Entry 1J4P (solution NMR); this record covers chains A and B.

Chain A:
Protein: Protein kinase SPK1
Organism: Saccharomyces cerevisiae
Notes: EC 2.7.1.-; fragment: n-terminal fha domain (fha1)
UniProtKB: P22216 (RAD53_YEAST); residue numbers follow UniProt; this construct covers 14-164
Amino-acid sequence (151 residues; each row starts with the number of its first residue):
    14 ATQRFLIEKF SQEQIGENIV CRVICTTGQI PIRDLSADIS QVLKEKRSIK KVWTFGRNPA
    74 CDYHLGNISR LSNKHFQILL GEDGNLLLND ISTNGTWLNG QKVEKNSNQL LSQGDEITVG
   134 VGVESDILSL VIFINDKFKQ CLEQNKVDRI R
Swiss-Prot annotation at these positions:
  - modified residue: S24 (Phosphoserine)
  - mutagenesis: R70 (R70A: Disrupts interaction with PTC2), S85 (S85A: Disrupts interaction with PTC2)
From the paper describing this entry:
  - specificity-determining residues: S82 (proposed by the authors, not directly observed)

Chain B:
Protein: DNA repair protein RAD9
UniProtKB: P14737 (RAD9_YEAST); residues 165-177 here correspond to UniProt positions 149-161 (UniProt number = residue number - 16)
Amino-acid sequence (13 residues; each row starts with the number of its first residue):
   165 KKMTFQTPTD PLE
Sequence notes: modified residue (171)
Modified / non-standard residues: T171 (phosphothreonine; TPO)

Chain A / chain B interface:
Pairs across the interface - 14 pairs, chain A then chain B:
  R70(A) - Q170(B)
  R70(A) - T171(B)
  S82(A) - Q170(B)
  S82(A) - T171(B)
  S82(A) - P172(B)
  R83(A) - P172(B)
  R83(A) - D174(B)
  L84(A) - T171(B)
  S85(A) - T171(B)
  N86(A) - T171(B)
  T106(A) - T171(B)
  T106(A) - T173(B)
  N107(A) - P172(B)
  G135(A) - D174(B)
Interface residues without a listed pair, chain A (10 interface residues in all): V134
Interface residues without a listed pair, chain B (6 interface residues in all): P175
The authors on this interface:
  - interface residues, chain A: S82(A), R83(A), S85(A), T106(A), N107(A)

Summary:
10 residues of chain A and 6 residues of chain B are in contact. Curated annotation (UniProt) lists 2
mutagenesis sites on chain A. The paper reports interface residues S82(A), R83(A) and S85(A) among others; the
specificity determinant S82(A).
Chain A is Protein kinase SPK1 (Saccharomyces cerevisiae) and chain B is DNA repair protein RAD9; the
structure, NMR structure of the FHA1 domain of RAD53 in complex with a RAD9-derived phosphothreonine (at T155)
..., was determined by solution NMR together with 1J4Q, 1K3N and 1K3Q from the same study.
